7XOV - chains A and R of the 5 polymer chains in the assembly; structure by electron microscopy, 3.00 A resolution.

== Chain A ==
Molecule: Isoform Gnas-2 of Guanine nucleotide-binding protein G(s) subunit alpha isoforms short
From: Homo sapiens
Reference sequence: P63092-2 (GNAS2_HUMAN); the author numbering skips numbers that UniProt does not, so the offset changes along the chain: 1-60 = UniProt 1-60; 75-394 = UniProt 61-380
Amino-acid sequence (380 residues; row label = number of the first residue in the row; note: 14 numbers in that range are skipped by the numbering (no residue carries them; nothing is unmodelled there)):
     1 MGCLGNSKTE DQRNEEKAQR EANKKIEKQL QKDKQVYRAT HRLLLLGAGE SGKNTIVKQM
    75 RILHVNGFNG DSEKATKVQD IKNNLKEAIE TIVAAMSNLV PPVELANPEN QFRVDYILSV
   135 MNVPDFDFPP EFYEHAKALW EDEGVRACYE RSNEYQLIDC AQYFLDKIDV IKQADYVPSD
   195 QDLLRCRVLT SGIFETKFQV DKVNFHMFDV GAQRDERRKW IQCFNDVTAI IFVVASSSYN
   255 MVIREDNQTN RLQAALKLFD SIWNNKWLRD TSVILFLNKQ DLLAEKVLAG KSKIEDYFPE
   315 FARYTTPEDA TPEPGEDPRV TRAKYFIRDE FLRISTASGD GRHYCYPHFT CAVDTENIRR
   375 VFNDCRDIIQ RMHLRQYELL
Disordered / not traced: 1-10, 75-204, 252-261, 304-306
Sequence notes: engineered mutation Asn54 (Ser in P63092-2), Ala226 (Gly212 in P63092-2), Ala268 (Glu254 in P63092-2), Lys271 (Asn257 in P63092-2), Asp274 (Lys260 in P63092-2), Lys280 (Arg266 in P63092-2), Asp284 (Thr270 in P63092-2), Thr285 (Ile271 in P63092-2)

== Chain R ==
Molecule: Cholecystokinin receptor type A
From: Homo sapiens
Reference sequence: P32238 (CCKAR_HUMAN); residues 1-428 here = UniProt positions 1-428
Amino-acid sequence (428 residues; row label = number of the first residue in the row):
     1 MDVVDSLLVN GSNITPPCEL GLENETLFCL DQPRPSKEWQ PAVQILLYSL IFLLSVLGNT
    61 LVITVLIRNK RMRTVTNIFL LSLAVSDLML CLFCMPFNLI PNLLKDFIFG SAVCKTTTYF
   121 MGTSVSVSTF NLVAISLERY GAICKPLQSR VWQTKSHALK VIAATWCLSF TIMTPYPIYS
   181 NLVPFTKNNN QTANMCRFLL PNDVMQQSWH TFLLLILFLI PGIVMMVAYG LISLELYQGI
   241 KFEASQKKSA KERKPSTTSS GKYEDSDGCY LQKTRPPRKL ELRQLSTGSS SRANRIRSNS
   301 SAANLMAKKR VIRMLIVIVV LFFLCWMPIF SANAWRAYDT ASAERRLSGT PISFILLLSY
   361 TSSCVNPIIY CFMNKRFRLG FMATFPCCPN PGPPGARGEV GEEEEGGTTG ASLSRFSYSH
   421 MSASVPPQ
Disordered / not traced: 1-41, 245-300, 386-428
Disulfide bonds: Cys114-Cys196
Residues lining bound ligands: IA1 (2-[2-[[4-(4-chloranyl-2,5-dimethoxy-phenyl)-5-(2-cyclohexylethyl)-1,3-thiazol-2-yl]carbamoyl]-5,7-dimethyl-indol-1-yl]ethanoic acid): Leu90, Cys94, Asn98, Leu99, Asn102, Thr118, Met121, Gly122, Val125, Met173, Tyr176, Tyr179, Arg197, Trp326, Ile329, Phe330, Ala332, Asn333, Trp335, Arg336, Ala343, Glu344, Leu347, Ile352, Leu356, Ser359, Tyr360
Swiss-Prot annotation at these positions:
  - lipidation: Cys387 (S-palmitoyl cysteine)
  - glycosylation (N-linked (GlcNAc...) asparagine): Asn10, Asn24, Asn190
Reported in the primary citation:
  - binding site for IA1: Leu99, Met121, Met173, Tyr179, Phe330, Arg336, Glu344, Ile352, Leu356
  - mutagenesis - L99A: unchanged signaling in response to IA1
  - mutagenesis - N98T, M121A, Y179A, F330A, L356H: abolished signaling in response to IA1
  - mutagenesis - R336A, E344A, I352A, L356A (over 10-fold): decreased signaling in response to IA1
  - specificity-determining residues: Asn98, Leu356
  - specificity-determining residues: Tyr360 (proposed by the authors, not directly observed)
  - mutagenesis - R197A (over 100-fold): decreased signaling
  - mutagenesis - N98A, I143A, P146A, L147A, R150A, R197M, L236A: abolished signaling
  - mutagenesis - S149A, N304K, N374H: unchanged signaling in response to Gs signaling
  - mutagenesis - S149A/N304K/N374H: abolished signaling in response to Gs signaling
  - mutagenesis - S149A, N304K, N374H: unchanged signaling with Isoform Gnas-2 of Guanine nucleotide-binding protein G(s) subunit alpha isoforms short (chain A)
  - mutagenesis - S149A/N304K/N374H: abolished signaling with Isoform Gnas-2 of Guanine nucleotide-binding protein G(s) subunit alpha isoforms short (chain A)
  - mutagenesis - S149A/N304K/N374H: decreased signaling in response to Gq

== Chain A / chain R interface ==
Pairs across the interface - 45 pairs, chain A then chain R:
  Gln31(A) - Lys155(R)
  Gln35(A) - Arg150(R)
  Gln35(A) - Val151(R)  hydrogen bond (side chain-backbone)
  Gln35(A) - Thr154(R)  hydrogen bond
  Arg38(A) - Arg150(R)  hydrogen bond (backbone-side chain)
  Arg38(A) - Gln153(R)
  His41(A) - Leu147(R)
  Asp215(A) - Gln148(R)  hydrogen bond
  Asp354(A) - Ala303(R)
  Gly355(A) - Ser301(R)
  Tyr358(A) - Ser301(R)  hydrogen bond
  Tyr358(A) - Asn304(R)
  Phe376(A) - Leu147(R)  hydrophobic
  Cys379(A) - Leu147(R)
  Arg380(A) - Cys144(R)  hydrogen bond (side chain-backbone)
  Arg380(A) - Pro146(R)
  Arg380(A) - Leu147(R)
  Arg380(A) - Glu235(R)  salt bridge
  Ile383(A) - Pro146(R)  hydrophobic
  Ile383(A) - Leu147(R)  hydrophobic
  Ile383(A) - Arg150(R)
  Gln384(A) - Ile143(R)  hydrogen bond (side chain-backbone)
  Gln384(A) - Pro146(R)
  Gln384(A) - Glu235(R)  hydrogen bond
  Arg385(A) - Asn304(R)  hydrogen bond
  His387(A) - Ala142(R)  hydrogen bond (side chain-backbone)
  His387(A) - Arg150(R)  hydrogen bond
  Leu388(A) - Ile143(R)  hydrophobic
  Leu388(A) - Leu236(R)  hydrophobic
  Gln390(A) - Thr76(R)  hydrogen bond
  Gln390(A) - Asn374(R)  hydrogen bond (backbone-side chain)
  Gln390(A) - Arg376(R)  hydrogen bond (backbone-side chain)
  Tyr391(A) - Arg139(R)
  Tyr391(A) - Ala142(R)
  Tyr391(A) - Val311(R)
  Tyr391(A) - Asn374(R)
  Glu392(A) - Asn374(R)
  Glu392(A) - Lys375(R)  salt bridge
  Leu393(A) - Met314(R)  hydrophobic
  Leu393(A) - Met373(R)
  Leu393(A) - Lys375(R)
  Leu394(A) - Phe372(R)
  Leu394(A) - Met373(R)  hydrogen bond (backbone-backbone)
  Leu394(A) - Asn374(R)
  Leu394(A) - Lys375(R)
Other interface residues (no listed pair), chain A (24 interface residues in all): Ala39, Val217, Phe219
Other interface residues (no listed pair), chain R (31 interface residues in all): Glu138, Ser149, Ala307, Lys308, Arg310, Phe377
The authors on this interface:
  - pairs named by the authors: His41(A)-Arg150(R), Tyr358(A)-Asn304(R), Arg385(A)-Asn304(R)
  - interface residues, chain A: His41(A), Val217(A), Phe376(A), Arg380(A), Ile383(A)
  - interface residues, chain R: Arg139(R), Ala142(R), Ile143(R), Pro146(R), Leu147(R), Gln148(R), Arg150(R), Val151(R), Leu236(R), Ala307(R), Lys308(R), Arg310(R), Asn374(R)

== In short ==
Chain A and chain R form an interface of 24 and 31 residues respectively, with 15 hydrogen bonds and 2 salt
bridges. Polar contacts include Arg380(A)-Glu235(R), Glu392(A)-Lys375(R) and Gln35(A)-Val151(R). The paper
describes contacts between His41(A) and Arg150(R), Tyr358(A) and Asn304(R) and Arg385(A) and Asn304(R). The
paper reports a binding site for IA1 at Leu99(R), Met121(R) and Met173(R) among others; N98A, I143A and P146A
of chain R, among others, abolish signaling; 22 substitutions were tested in all.
Here chain A is Isoform Gnas-2 of Guanine nucleotide-binding protein G(s) subunit alpha isoforms short and
chain R is Cholecystokinin receptor type A, both from Homo sapiens. Entry 7XOV (Structural insights into human
brain gut peptide cholecystokinin receptors) was determined by electron microscopy together with 8IA7, 7XOU
and 7XOW from the same study.
